6CO2 - chains A and B of the 3 polymer chains in the assembly; structure by X-ray diffraction, 2.49 A resolution.

Chain A (and B):
Name: NUDT16-Tudor-interacting (NUDT16TI)
From: Homo sapiens
Notes: EC 3.6.1.62, 3.6.1.64; chain B of this document is another copy of the same molecule, construct and numbering; everything in this record applies to it too
UniProtKB: Q96DE0 (NUD16_HUMAN); the construct has insertions or renumbered stretches relative to UniProt, so the offset changes along the chain: 1-104 = UniProt 1-104; 106-196 = UniProt 105-195
Sequence (196 residues; numbered 1 to 196; the number before each row is that of its first residue):
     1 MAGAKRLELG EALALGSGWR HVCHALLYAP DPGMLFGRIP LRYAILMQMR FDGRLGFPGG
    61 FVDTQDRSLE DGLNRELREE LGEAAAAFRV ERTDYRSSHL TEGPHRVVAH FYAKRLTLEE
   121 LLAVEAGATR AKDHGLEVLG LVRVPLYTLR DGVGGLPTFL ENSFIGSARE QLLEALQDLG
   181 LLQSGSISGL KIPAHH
Not modelled in the structure: 1-2, 183-196
Construct notes: conflict Lys-5 (Arg in Q96DE0), Val-22 (Ala in Q96DE0), Leu-100 (Val in Q96DE0), Thr-101 (Gly in Q96DE0), Glu-102 (Ser in Q96DE0); insertion (105)
Curated features (UniProtKB/Swiss-Prot):
  - motif: Phe-61 to Gly-82 (Nudix box)
  - binding site (substrate): His-24, Arg-50, Phe-57, Gln-171
  - binding site (Mn(2+)): Gly-59, Glu-76, Glu-80, His-99, Glu-174

Chain A / chain B interface:
Residue-residue contacts (60):
  Leu-35(A) with Leu-136(B)
  Phe-36(A) with Phe-51(B), hydrophobic; Glu-137(B)
  Leu-41(A) with Gly-135(B); Leu-136(B), hydrophobic
  Met-49(A) with Val-142(B), hydrophobic
  Phe-51(A) with Leu-35(B), hydrophobic; Pro-145(B); Tyr-147(B), hydrogen bond (backbone-side chain); Leu-149(B), hydrophobic
  Asp-52(A) with Leu-149(B); Gly-155(B), hydrogen bond (backbone-backbone); Thr-158(B)
  Gly-53(A) with Thr-158(B); Phe-159(B); Asn-162(B), hydrogen bond (backbone-side chain)
  Arg-54(A) with Thr-158(B)
  Glu-125(A) with Thr-129(B); His-134(B), salt bridge
  Ala-126(A) with Thr-129(B)
  Thr-129(A) with Glu-125(B); Ala-126(B)
  His-134(A) with Glu-125(B), salt bridge; Arg-143(B)
  Gly-135(A) with Leu-41(B); Arg-143(B)
  Leu-136(A) with Met-34(B); Leu-35(B)
  Glu-137(A) with Phe-36(B)
  Leu-139(A) with Val-142(B); Arg-143(B), hydrogen bond (backbone-backbone); Pro-145(B)
  Gly-140(A) with Leu-141(B)
  Leu-141(A) with Gly-140(B); Leu-141(B)
  Val-142(A) with Met-49(B), hydrophobic; Leu-139(B); Val-142(B), hydrophobic
  Arg-143(A) with His-134(B); Gly-135(B); Leu-139(B), hydrogen bond (backbone-backbone)
  Pro-145(A) with Phe-51(B); Leu-139(B)
  Tyr-147(A) with Phe-51(B), hydrogen bond (side chain-backbone); Leu-139(B)
  Leu-149(A) with Phe-51(B), hydrophobic; Asp-52(B)
  Gly-155(A) with Asp-52(B), hydrogen bond (backbone-backbone)
  Thr-158(A) with Asp-52(B); Gly-53(B); Arg-54(B); Ser-163(B), hydrogen bond (backbone-side chain)
  Phe-159(A) with Gly-53(B)
  Glu-161(A) with Ser-163(B)
  Asn-162(A) with Gly-53(B), hydrogen bond (side chain-backbone); Asn-162(B); Ser-163(B), hydrogen bond (side chain-backbone)
  Ser-163(A) with Thr-158(B), hydrogen bond (side chain-backbone); Glu-161(B); Asn-162(B), hydrogen bond (backbone-side chain)
Interface residues without a listed pair, chain A (33 interface residues in all): Met-34, Leu-55, Val-153, Gly-154
Interface residues without a listed pair, chain B (33 interface residues in all): Leu-55, Val-153, Gly-154

Summary:
Chain A and chain B each contribute 33 residues to their interface, with 12 hydrogen bonds and 2 salt bridges.
Polar contacts include Glu-125(A)/His-134(B), Phe-51(A)/Tyr-147(B) and Gly-53(A)/Asn-162(B). UniProt lists 4
substrate-binding residues and 5 Mn2+-binding residues on chain A.
Both chains are NUDT16-Tudor-interacting (NUDT16TI) (Homo sapiens). Entry 6CO2 (Structure of an engineered
protein (NUDT16TI) in complex with 53BP1 Tudor domains) was determined by X-ray diffraction, deposited
together with 6CO1 and 6D0L.
